PDB entry 1PJT | X-ray diffraction, 2.80 A resolution | chains A and B

Chain A (and B):
Name: Siroheme synthase
From: Salmonella typhimurium
Notes: EC 2.1.1.107, 1.-.-.-, 4.99.1.-; chain B of this document is another copy of the same molecule, construct and numbering; everything in this record applies to it too
UniProtKB: P25924 (CYSG_SALTY); residues 1-457 here = UniProt positions 1-457
Amino-acid sequence (457 residues; each row starts with the number of its first residue):
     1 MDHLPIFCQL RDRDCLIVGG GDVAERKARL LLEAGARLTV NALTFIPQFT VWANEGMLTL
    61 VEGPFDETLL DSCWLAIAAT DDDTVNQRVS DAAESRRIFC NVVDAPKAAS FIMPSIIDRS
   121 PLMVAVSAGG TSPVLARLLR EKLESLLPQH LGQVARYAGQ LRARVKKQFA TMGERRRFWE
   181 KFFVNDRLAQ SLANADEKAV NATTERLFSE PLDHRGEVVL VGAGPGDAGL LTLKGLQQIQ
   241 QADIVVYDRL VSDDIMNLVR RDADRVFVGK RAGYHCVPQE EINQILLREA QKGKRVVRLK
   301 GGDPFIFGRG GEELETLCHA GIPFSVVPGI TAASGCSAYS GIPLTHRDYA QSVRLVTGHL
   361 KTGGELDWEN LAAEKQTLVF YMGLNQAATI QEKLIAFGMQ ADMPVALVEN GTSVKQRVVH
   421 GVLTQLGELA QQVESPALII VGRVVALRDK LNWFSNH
Disordered / not traced: 272-274, 358-363 (chain B: 273-274)
Sequence notes: engineered mutation Ala128 (Ser in P25924)
Ligand contacts: S-adenosylhomocysteine (SAH): Pro225, Leu250, Gly301, Gly302, Asp303, Ile306, Phe307, Thr331, Ala332, Ala333, Cys336, Tyr381, Met382, Val408, Asn410, Gly411, Pro436, Ala437, Leu438
Curated features (UniProtKB/Swiss-Prot):
  - active site: Asp248 (Proton acceptor), Lys270 (Proton donor)
  - binding site (NAD(+)): Asp22, Val23, Leu43, Thr44
  - binding site (S-adenosyl-L-methionine): Pro225, Gly301 to Asp303, Ile306, Thr331, Ala332, Met382, Gly411, Ala437

Chain A / chain B interface:
Pairs across the interface (276):
  Met1(A) with Leu30(B), hydrophobic; Glu33(B), hydrogen bond (backbone-backbone); Ala34(B); Asp118(B); Ser120(B); Met123(B), hydrophobic
  Asp2(A) with Gln9(B); Arg11(B); Ser120(B), hydrogen bond (backbone-side chain); Pro121(B)
  His3(A) with Phe7(B); Cys8(B), hydrogen bond (side chain-backbone); Gln9(B); Met123(B)
  Leu4(A) with Ile6(B); Phe7(B); Cys8(B), hydrogen bond (backbone-backbone); Leu10(B), hydrophobic; Leu30(B), hydrophobic; Leu75(B), hydrophobic
  Pro5(A) with Ile6(B); Phe7(B), hydrophobic; Pro114(B); Ile116(B), hydrophobic; Met123(B); Ala125(B), hydrophobic
  Ile6(A) with Leu4(B); Pro5(B); Ile6(B), hydrogen bond (backbone-backbone); Cys8(B), hydrophobic; Phe111(B), hydrophobic; Ile112(B); Pro114(B)
  Phe7(A) with His3(B); Leu4(B); Pro5(B), hydrophobic; Phe111(B); Ile112(B), hydrogen bond (backbone-backbone); Pro114(B), hydrophobic; Ala125(B), hydrophobic; Ser127(B)
  Cys8(A) with His3(B); Leu4(B), hydrogen bond (backbone-backbone); Ile6(B), hydrophobic; Phe99(B), hydrophobic; Ser110(B); Phe111(B), hydrophobic
  Gln9(A) with Asp2(B), hydrogen bond (side chain-backbone); His3(B); Ser110(B), hydrogen bond (backbone-backbone)
  Leu10(A) with Leu4(B), hydrophobic; Phe99(B), hydrophobic
  Arg11(A) with Met1(B); Asp2(B), hydrogen bond (side chain-backbone)
  Arg13(A) with Glu94(B), salt bridge; Ser110(B)
  Leu30(A) with Met1(B), hydrophobic
  Leu31(A) with Leu4(B), hydrophobic
  Glu33(A) with Met1(B)
  Ala34(A) with Met1(B); Leu4(B), hydrophobic
  Asp71(A) with Arg97(B), hydrogen bond (backbone-side chain)
  Trp74(A) with Glu94(B); Arg97(B); Ile98(B); Phe99(B); Ser110(B)
  Leu75(A) with Ile6(B), hydrophobic
  Glu94(A) with Arg13(B), salt bridge; Trp74(B)
  Arg97(A) with Asp71(B); Ser72(B); Cys73(B); Trp74(B)
  Ile98(A) with Trp74(B)
  Phe99(A) with Cys8(B), hydrophobic; Leu10(B), hydrophobic; Trp74(B)
  Ser110(A) with Cys8(B); Gln9(B), hydrogen bond (backbone-backbone); Arg13(B); Trp74(B)
  Phe111(A) with Ile6(B), hydrophobic; Phe7(B)
  Ile112(A) with Phe7(B), hydrogen bond (backbone-backbone)
  Met113(A) with Leu4(B), hydrophobic; Pro5(B)
  Pro114(A) with Pro5(B); Ile6(B); Phe7(B), hydrophobic
  Ile116(A) with Pro5(B), hydrophobic
  Asp118(A) with Met1(B)
  Ser120(A) with Met1(B)
  Pro121(A) with Asp2(B); Ser127(B); Ala128(B); Gly129(B); Thr131(B)
  Leu122(A) with Val126(B), hydrophobic; Ser127(B); Ala128(B), hydrophobic; Leu139(B), hydrophobic
  Met123(A) with Met1(B), hydrophobic; His3(B); Ala125(B); Val126(B); Ser127(B), hydrogen bond (backbone-backbone)
  Val124(A) with Val124(B), hydrophobic; Ala125(B)
  Ala125(A) with Phe7(B), hydrophobic; Met123(B); Val124(B); Ala125(B), hydrogen bond (backbone-backbone)
  Val126(A) with Leu122(B), hydrophobic; Met123(B)
  Ser127(A) with Phe7(B); Pro121(B); Leu122(B); Met123(B), hydrogen bond (backbone-backbone)
  Ala128(A) with Pro121(B)
  Thr131(A) with Ala155(B); Arg156(B), hydrogen bond; Arg162(B), hydrogen bond (backbone-side chain)
  Ser132(A) with Ala155(B), hydrogen bond (side chain-backbone); Ala158(B); Phe183(B)
  Val134(A) with Trp179(B), hydrophobic
  Leu135(A) with Ala155(B), hydrophobic; Phe183(B), hydrophobic
  Arg137(A) with Arg176(B)
  Leu138(A) with Arg176(B)
  Leu139(A) with Leu122(B), hydrophobic
  Glu141(A) with Arg176(B), salt bridge
  Lys142(A) with Gln241(B)
  Leu143(A) with Leu143(B), hydrophobic
  Leu146(A) with Leu146(B), hydrophobic
  Leu147(A) with Leu139(B), hydrophobic
  Ala155(A) with Thr131(B), hydrogen bond (backbone-side chain); Ser132(B)
  Ala158(A) with Thr131(B); Ser132(B)
  Gly159(A) with Thr131(B)
  Arg162(A) with Thr131(B)
  Trp179(A) with Val134(B), hydrophobic
  Phe183(A) with Ser132(B); Val134(B), hydrophobic; Leu135(B), hydrophobic; Leu138(B), hydrophobic
  Asp227(A) with Gln149(B); Gln190(B), hydrogen bond
  Ala228(A) with Gln149(B); Leu233(B)
  Gly229(A) with Thr232(B); Leu233(B), hydrogen bond (backbone-backbone); Lys234(B), hydrogen bond (backbone-backbone)
  Leu230(A) with Thr232(B); Pro328(B), hydrophobic
  Leu231(A) with Thr232(B); Leu233(B), hydrogen bond (backbone-backbone)
  Thr232(A) with Gly229(B); Leu230(B); Leu231(B); Leu233(B); Ile330(B)
  Leu233(A) with Ala228(B); Gly229(B), hydrogen bond (backbone-backbone); Leu231(B), hydrogen bond (backbone-backbone); Leu233(B), hydrophobic; Leu236(B), hydrophobic
  Lys234(A) with Gly229(B), hydrogen bond (backbone-backbone); Tyr339(B)
  Leu236(A) with Glu141(B); Ser145(B)
  Gln237(A) with Glu141(B)
  Gln240(A) with Arg140(B); Glu141(B); Glu144(B)
  Gln241(A) with Glu141(B)
  Asp254(A) with Gln149(B), hydrogen bond
  Asn257(A) with Arg140(B), hydrogen bond (backbone-side chain)
  Leu258(A) with Glu144(B)
  Val259(A) with Arg140(B), hydrogen bond (backbone-side chain)
  Arg260(A) with Arg137(B); Arg140(B)
  Arg261(A) with Arg26(B); Leu30(B); Ile116(B), hydrogen bond (side chain-backbone); Arg140(B)
  Asp262(A) with Arg26(B), hydrogen bond (backbone-side chain)
  Ala263(A) with Arg26(B)
  Asp264(A) with Arg26(B), salt bridge
  Asp303(A) with Ser334(B), hydrogen bond
  Phe305(A) with Ser337(B); Ala338(B), hydrophobic; Pro343(B), hydrophobic; Leu344(B), hydrogen bond (backbone-backbone); Thr345(B), hydrogen bond (backbone-backbone)
  Ile306(A) with Leu344(B), hydrophobic
  Phe307(A) with Thr345(B), hydrogen bond (backbone-side chain); Ala350(B)
  Gly311(A) with His346(B); Leu451(B)
  Glu312(A) with His346(B)
  Leu314(A) with Leu451(B), hydrophobic
  Glu315(A) with His346(B), salt bridge; Arg347(B), salt bridge; Leu451(B)
  Cys318(A) with Lys450(B)
  Phe324(A) with Lys450(B); Leu451(B); Asn452(B); Trp453(B)
  Ser325(A) with Trp453(B)
  Val326(A) with Ala338(B), hydrophobic; Trp453(B)
  Pro328(A) with Leu230(B), hydrophobic; Ile330(B); Ser334(B); Ala338(B); Tyr339(B)
  Gly329(A) with Ile330(B); Ser334(B)
  Ile330(A) with Pro328(B); Gly329(B); Ile330(B)
  Ser334(A) with Asp303(B), hydrogen bond; Gly329(B)
  Ala338(A) with Phe305(B), hydrophobic
  Tyr339(A) with Pro328(B)
  Pro343(A) with Phe305(B), hydrophobic
  Leu344(A) with Phe305(B)
  Thr345(A) with Phe305(B), hydrogen bond (side chain-backbone); Ile306(B); Phe307(B), hydrogen bond (side chain-backbone)
  His346(A) with Glu312(B); Glu315(B), salt bridge
  Arg347(A) with Glu312(B), salt bridge; Glu315(B), salt bridge
  Gln351(A) with Val356(B); Thr357(B), hydrogen bond (backbone-backbone); Glu365(B); Leu366(B); Asp367(B), hydrogen bond
  Ser352(A) with Arg354(B); Leu355(B); Val356(B)
  Val353(A) with Val353(B); Arg354(B); Leu355(B), hydrogen bond (backbone-backbone)
  Arg354(A) with Ser352(B), hydrogen bond; Val353(B); Arg354(B); Gln376(B), hydrogen bond
  Leu355(A) with Ser352(B); Val353(B), hydrogen bond (backbone-backbone)
  Val356(A) with Gln351(B)
  Asn370(A) with Arg354(B), hydrogen bond; Asn370(B), hydrogen bond (side chain-backbone)
  Ala373(A) with Asn370(B)
  Gln376(A) with Arg354(B), hydrogen bond; Asn370(B)
  Val414(A) with Ala193(B); Asn194(B)
  Lys450(A) with Glu315(B), salt bridge
  Leu451(A) with Gly311(B); Leu314(B), hydrophobic; Glu315(B); Phe324(B)
  Trp453(A) with Phe324(B); Ser325(B); Val326(B)
  Phe454(A) with Gln190(B); Asn194(B), hydrogen bond (backbone-side chain)
  Ser455(A) with Asn194(B); Asp196(B)
  Asn456(A) with Asp196(B), hydrogen bond
Other interface residues (no listed pair), chain A (128 interface residues in all): Ser72, Cys73, Ala109, Gly129, Pro133, Leu151, Arg176, Gly335, Ile342, Ala350, Thr357
Other interface residues (no listed pair), chain B (129 interface residues in all): Asp22, Leu31, Ala109, Met113, Pro133, Leu151, Glu180, Cys318, Val327, Gly335, Ile342, Lys361, Glu369, Ala373

Summary:
The interface between chain A and chain B involves 128 residues on one side and 129 on the other; the contacts
include 50 hydrogen bonds and 10 salt bridges. Polar contacts include Arg13(A)-Glu94(B), Glu141(A)-Arg176(B)
and Asp264(A)-Arg26(B). Chain A binds S-adenosylhomocysteine.
Both chains are Siroheme synthase (Salmonella typhimurium). Entry 1PJT (The structure of the Ser128Ala
point-mutant variant of CysG, the multifunctional methyltransferase/dehydrogenase/ferrochelatase for siroheme
synthesis) was determined by X-ray diffraction, deposited together with 1PJQ and 1PJS.
